5VRY - chains T and A of the 4 polymer chains in the assembly; structure by X-ray diffraction, 1.90 A resolution.

# Chain T
Molecule: 16-nt DNA strand
Sequence (16 nucleotides; numbered 1 to 16; the number before each row is that of its first residue):
     1 CCGACAGGCG CATCAG
Modified / non-standard residues: 8OG (8-oxo-2'-deoxy-guanosine-5'-monophosphate) at position 7
Metal / ion sites: Mg2+ near DG8 (its only coordinating residue here)

# Chain A
Protein: DNA polymerase beta
Organism: Homo sapiens
Notes: EC 2.7.7.7, 4.2.99.-
Reference sequence: P06746 (DPOLB_HUMAN); numbering as in UniProt (aligned over 1-335)
Amino-acid sequence (341 residues; each row starts with the number of its first residue):
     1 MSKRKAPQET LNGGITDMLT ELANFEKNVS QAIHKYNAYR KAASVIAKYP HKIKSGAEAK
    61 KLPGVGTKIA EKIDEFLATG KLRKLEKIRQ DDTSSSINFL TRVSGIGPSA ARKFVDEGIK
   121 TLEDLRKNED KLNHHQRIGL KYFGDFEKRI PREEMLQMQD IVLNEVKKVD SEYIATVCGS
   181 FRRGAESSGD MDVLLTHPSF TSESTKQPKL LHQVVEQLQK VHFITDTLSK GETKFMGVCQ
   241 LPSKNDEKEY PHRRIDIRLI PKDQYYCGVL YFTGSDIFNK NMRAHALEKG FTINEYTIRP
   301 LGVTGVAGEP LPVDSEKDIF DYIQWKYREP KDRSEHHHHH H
Not modelled in the structure: 1-8, 336-341
Differences from the reference sequence: expression tag (336-341)
Metal / ion sites: Mg2+ site 1: Thr101, Val103, Ile106 (shared with 1 residue of chain P); Mg2+ site 2: Asp190, Asp192, Asp256 (together with dTTP) (shared with 2 residues of chain P); Mg2+ site 3: Asp190, Asp192 (together with dTTP, pyrophosphate) (shared with 1 residue of chain P); Mg2+ site 4 near Glu249 (its only coordinating residue here)
Small-molecule neighbours: pyrophosphate / dTTP: Arg149, Gly179, Ser180, Arg183, Ser187, Ser188, Gly189, Asp190, Asp192, Tyr271, Phe272, Thr273, Gly274, Ser275, Asp276, Asn279

# How chain T and chain A interact
Pairs across the interface (27):
  DC5(T) - His34(A)  stacking on the base
  DC5(T) - Leu287(A)  phosphate contact
  DA6(T) - Lys280(A)  salt bridge to the phosphate
  DA6(T) - Arg283(A)  hydrogen bond to the base
  DA6(T) - Ala284(A)  sugar contact
  DA6(T) - Leu287(A)  phosphate contact
  8OG_7(T) - Tyr271(A)  base contact
  8OG_7(T) - Arg283(A)  hydrogen bond to the sugar
  8OG_7(T) - Leu287(A)  phosphate contact
  8OG_7(T) - Thr292(A)  hydrogen bond to the phosphate
  8OG_7(T) - Ile293(A)  sugar contact
  8OG_7(T) - Asn294(A)  phosphate contact
  DG8(T) - Asn294(A)  hydrogen bond to the phosphate
  DG8(T) - Glu295(A)  sugar contact
  DG8(T) - Arg299(A)  salt bridge to the phosphate
  DC9(T) - Thr233(A)  hydrogen bond to the phosphate
  DC9(T) - Lys234(A)  hydrogen bond to the base
  DC9(T) - Arg258(A)  sugar contact
  DC9(T) - Tyr296(A)  hydrogen bond to the phosphate
  DG10(T) - Ser229(A)  phosphate contact
  DG10(T) - Lys230(A)  hydrogen bond to the phosphate
  DG10(T) - Gly231(A)  phosphate contact
  DG10(T) - Glu232(A)  hydrogen bond to the phosphate
  DG10(T) - Thr233(A)  hydrogen bond to the phosphate
  DG10(T) - Lys234(A)  hydrogen bond to the phosphate
  DC11(T) - Ser229(A)  phosphate contact
  DC11(T) - Lys230(A)  hydrogen bond to the phosphate
Also at the interface, not in a pair above, chain T (8 interface residues in all): DA12
Also at the interface, not in a pair above, chain A (21 interface residues in all): Asn133, His134

# Summary
8 residues of chain T face 21 of chain A across their interface, with 12 hydrogen bonds, 2 salt bridges and 1
aromatic stacking contact. Among the polar pairs are DA6(T)-Arg283(A), DC9(T)-Lys234(A) and
8OG_7(T)-Arg283(A). Chain A binds pyrophosphate / dTTP.
Here chain T is a 16-nt DNA strand and chain A is DNA polymerase beta (Homo sapiens). Entry 5VRY (Human DNA
polymerase beta 8-oxoG:dC extension with dTTP after 20 s) was determined by X-ray diffraction together with
5VRW, 5VRX, 5VRZ, 5VS0, 5VS1, 5VS2, 5VS3 and 5VS4 from the same study.
